PDB entry 4AF7 | X-ray diffraction, 2.85 A resolution | chain A

[Chain A]
Name: Ferredoxin--NADP reductase, leaf isozyme, chloroplastic
From: Pisum sativum
Notes: EC 1.18.1.2
UniProtKB: P10933 (FENR1_PEA); residues 1-308 here correspond to UniProt positions 53-360 (UniProt number = residue number + 52)
Amino-acid sequence (308 residues; row label = number of the first residue in the row):
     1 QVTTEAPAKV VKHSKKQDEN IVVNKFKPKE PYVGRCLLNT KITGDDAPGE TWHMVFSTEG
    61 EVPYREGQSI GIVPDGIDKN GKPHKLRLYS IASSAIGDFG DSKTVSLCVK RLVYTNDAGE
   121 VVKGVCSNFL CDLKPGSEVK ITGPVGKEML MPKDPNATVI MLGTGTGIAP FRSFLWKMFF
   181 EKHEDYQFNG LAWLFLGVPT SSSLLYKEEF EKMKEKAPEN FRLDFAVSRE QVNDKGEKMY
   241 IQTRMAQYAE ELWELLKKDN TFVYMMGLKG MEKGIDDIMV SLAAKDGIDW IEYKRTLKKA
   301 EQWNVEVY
Not modelled in the structure: 1-12
Differences from the reference sequence: engineered mutation Met266 (Cys318 in P10933)
Ligand contacts: FAD (flavin-adenine dinucleotide): Ser69, Arg87, Leu88, Tyr89, Ser90, Cys108, Val109, Lys110, Leu112, Tyr114, Gly124, Val125, Cys126, Ser127, Asn128, Thr166, Ala169, Glu306, Tyr308
Curated features (UniProtKB/Swiss-Prot):
  - binding site (FAD): Arg87 to Ser90, Cys108 to Lys110, Tyr114, Val125 to Ser127, Thr166
  - binding site (NADP(+)): Ser90, Lys110, Thr166, Val198, Pro199, Ser228, Arg229, Lys238, Gly267, Leu268, Glu306
What the authors report for this chain:
  - mutagenesis - C266M: decreased catalytic activity on NADPH
  - mutagenesis - C266M: decreased stability
  - conformationally variable residues (side-chain flip): Trp303 to Tyr308
  - catalytic residues: Ser90, Glu306, Tyr308 (citing earlier work)

[In short]
Bound to chain A: flavin-adenine dinucleotide. From UniProt: 12 FAD-binding residues and 11 NADP+-binding
residues. From the paper: catalytic residues Ser90, Glu306 and Tyr308; C266M reduces catalytic activity on
NADPH.
Chain A is Ferredoxin--NADP reductase, leaf isozyme, chloroplastic (Pisum sativum); the structure, Pea fnr
C266M mutant, was determined by X-ray diffraction, deposited together with 4AF6.
